PDB entry 9JHN | electron microscopy, 3.00 A resolution | chains B and D of the 6 polymer chains in the assembly

== Chain B ==
Protein: Clostridium perfringen Argonaute
Source organism: Clostridium perfringens
Amino-acid sequence (751 residues; numbered 1 to 751; the number before each row is that of its first residue):
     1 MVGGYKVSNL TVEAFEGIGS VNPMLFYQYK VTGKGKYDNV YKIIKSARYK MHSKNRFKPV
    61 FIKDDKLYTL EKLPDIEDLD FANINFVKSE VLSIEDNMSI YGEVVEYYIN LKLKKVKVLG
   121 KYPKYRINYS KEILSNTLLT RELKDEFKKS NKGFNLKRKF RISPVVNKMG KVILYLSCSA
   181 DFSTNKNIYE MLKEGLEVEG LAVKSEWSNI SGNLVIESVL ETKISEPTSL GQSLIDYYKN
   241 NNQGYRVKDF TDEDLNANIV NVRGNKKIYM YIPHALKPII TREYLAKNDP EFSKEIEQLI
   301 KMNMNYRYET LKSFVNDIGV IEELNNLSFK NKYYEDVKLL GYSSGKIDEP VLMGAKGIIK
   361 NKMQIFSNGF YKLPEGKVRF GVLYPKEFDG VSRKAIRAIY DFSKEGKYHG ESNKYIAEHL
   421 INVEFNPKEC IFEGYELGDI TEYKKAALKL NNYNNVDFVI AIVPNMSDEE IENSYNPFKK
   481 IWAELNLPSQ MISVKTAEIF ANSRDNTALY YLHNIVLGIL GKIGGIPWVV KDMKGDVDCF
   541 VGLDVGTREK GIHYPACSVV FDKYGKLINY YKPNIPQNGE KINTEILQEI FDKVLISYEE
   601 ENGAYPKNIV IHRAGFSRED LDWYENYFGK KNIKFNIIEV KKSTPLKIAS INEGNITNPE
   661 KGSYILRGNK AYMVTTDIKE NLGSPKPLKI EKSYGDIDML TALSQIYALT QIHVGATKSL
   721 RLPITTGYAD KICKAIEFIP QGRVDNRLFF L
Disordered / not traced: 1-6
Ion coordination: Mn2+: Asp-544, Asp-730 (shared with 1 residue of chain F)

== Chain D ==
Molecule: 21-nt DNA strand
Sequence (21 nucleotides; row label = number of the first residue in the row):
     1 TGAGGTAGTA GGTTGTATAG T
Disordered / not traced: 18-21
Ion coordination: Mn2+: DT1, DA3

== Interface between chain B and chain D ==
Pairs across the interface (77):
  Tyr-41(B) with DA17(D), hydrogen bond to the base
  Asp-64(B) with DA17(D), phosphate contact
  Lys-159(B) with DT9(D), salt bridge to the phosphate
  Ser-179(B) with DG8(D), phosphate contact
  Ala-180(B) with DG8(D), hydrogen bond to the phosphate; DT9(D), phosphate contact
  Asp-181(B) with DT9(D), phosphate contact
  Phe-182(B) with DG8(D), sugar contact; DT9(D), hydrogen bond to the phosphate
  Lys-204(B) with DA10(D), phosphate contact
  Ser-211(B) with DG11(D), phosphate contact; DG12(D), hydrogen bond to the phosphate
  Gly-212(B) with DG11(D), hydrogen bond to the phosphate
  Ile-279(B) with DT9(D), phosphate contact; DA10(D), sugar contact
  Ile-280(B) with DT9(D), sugar contact
  Thr-281(B) with DT9(D), sugar contact
  Ile-300(B) with DA7(D), sugar contact; DG8(D), phosphate contact
  Lys-301(B) with DG5(D), base contact; DT6(D), base contact; DA7(D), sugar contact
  Met-302(B) with DA7(D), phosphate contact
  Val-463(B) with DT1(D), base contact
  Pro-464(B) with DT1(D), base contact
  Met-466(B) with DT1(D), base contact; DG2(D), phosphate contact
  Asn-473(B) with DT1(D), hydrogen bond to the base
  Tyr-475(B) with DT1(D), stacking on the base
  Lys-479(B) with DT1(D), salt bridge to the phosphate
  Ser-489(B) with DT1(D), phosphate contact
  Gln-490(B) with DT1(D), hydrogen bond to the phosphate; DG2(D), phosphate contact
  Met-491(B) with DT1(D), sugar contact; DG2(D), sugar contact
  Ser-493(B) with DT1(D), hydrogen bond to the phosphate; DG2(D), hydrogen bond to the phosphate
  Thr-496(B) with DG2(D), hydrogen bond to the phosphate
  Tyr-510(B) with DG2(D), base contact
  Tyr-511(B) with DG2(D), stacking on the base
  Asn-514(B) with DG2(D), hydrogen bond to the base; DA3(D), sugar contact
  Ile-515(B) with DG2(D), sugar contact
  Lys-522(B) with DT1(D), salt bridge to the phosphate
  Lys-550(B) with DG12(D), phosphate contact; DT13(D), phosphate contact
  Gly-551(B) with DT13(D), hydrogen bond to the phosphate
  His-553(B) with DT13(D), sugar contact
  Asn-578(B) with DT14(D), phosphate contact
  Gly-579(B) with DT14(D), phosphate contact
  Glu-580(B) with DT14(D), phosphate contact
  Arg-618(B) with DT14(D), hydrogen bond to the phosphate; DG15(D), salt bridge to the phosphate
  Lys-647(B) with DA7(D), salt bridge to the phosphate
  Thr-676(B) with DG5(D), hydrogen bond to the phosphate; DT6(D), hydrogen bond to the phosphate
  Ile-678(B) with DG5(D), phosphate contact; DT6(D), phosphate contact
  Gly-683(B) with DT6(D), phosphate contact
  Ser-684(B) with DT6(D), hydrogen bond to the phosphate; DA7(D), hydrogen bond to the phosphate
  Pro-685(B) with DT6(D), phosphate contact
  Lys-686(B) with DT6(D), hydrogen bond to the phosphate; DA7(D), phosphate contact
  His-713(B) with DA3(D), phosphate contact; DG4(D), salt bridge to the phosphate
  Gly-715(B) with DA3(D), sugar contact
  Ala-716(B) with DA3(D), phosphate contact
  Lys-718(B) with DA3(D), hydrogen bond to the base; DG4(D), sugar contact
  Ser-719(B) with DG4(D), phosphate contact
  Leu-720(B) with DG4(D), sugar contact; DG5(D), phosphate contact
  Arg-721(B) with DG4(D), phosphate contact; DG5(D), hydrogen bond to the phosphate
  Lys-731(B) with DG4(D), salt bridge to the phosphate
  Leu-751(B) with DA3(D), phosphate contact
Interface residues without a listed pair, chain B (63 interface residues in all): Lys-42, Lys-45, Cys-178, Ile-210, Asn-213, Ile-492, Leu-682, Leu-722
Interface residues without a listed pair, chain D (17 interface residues in all): DT16

== Summary ==
The interface between chain B and chain D involves 63 residues on one side and 17 on the other, with 20
hydrogen bonds, 7 salt bridges and 2 aromatic stacking contacts. Polar contacts include Tyr-41(B)/DA17(D),
Asn-473(B)/DT1(D) and Asn-514(B)/DG2(D). Asp-544(B) and Asp-730(B) form the Mn2+ site.
Here chain B is Clostridium perfringen Argonaute (Clostridium perfringens) and chain D is a 21-nt DNA strand.
Entry 9JHN (Cryo-EM structure of CpAgo_gDNA-tg_bubble_dsDNA dimeric ternary complex) was determined by
electron microscopy.
